Entry 7BEG (electron microscopy, 4.20 A resolution (low resolution: residue-level contacts below are approximate; hydrogen-bond / salt-bridge calls are withheld)); this record covers chains C and D of the 9 polymer chains in the assembly.

Chain C:
Protein: DNA-directed RNA polymerase subunit beta
From: Escherichia coli
Notes: EC 2.7.7.6
UniProtKB: P0A8V4 (RPOB_ECO57); numbering as in UniProt (aligned over 1-1342)
Chain sequence (1342 residues; row label = number of the first residue in the row):
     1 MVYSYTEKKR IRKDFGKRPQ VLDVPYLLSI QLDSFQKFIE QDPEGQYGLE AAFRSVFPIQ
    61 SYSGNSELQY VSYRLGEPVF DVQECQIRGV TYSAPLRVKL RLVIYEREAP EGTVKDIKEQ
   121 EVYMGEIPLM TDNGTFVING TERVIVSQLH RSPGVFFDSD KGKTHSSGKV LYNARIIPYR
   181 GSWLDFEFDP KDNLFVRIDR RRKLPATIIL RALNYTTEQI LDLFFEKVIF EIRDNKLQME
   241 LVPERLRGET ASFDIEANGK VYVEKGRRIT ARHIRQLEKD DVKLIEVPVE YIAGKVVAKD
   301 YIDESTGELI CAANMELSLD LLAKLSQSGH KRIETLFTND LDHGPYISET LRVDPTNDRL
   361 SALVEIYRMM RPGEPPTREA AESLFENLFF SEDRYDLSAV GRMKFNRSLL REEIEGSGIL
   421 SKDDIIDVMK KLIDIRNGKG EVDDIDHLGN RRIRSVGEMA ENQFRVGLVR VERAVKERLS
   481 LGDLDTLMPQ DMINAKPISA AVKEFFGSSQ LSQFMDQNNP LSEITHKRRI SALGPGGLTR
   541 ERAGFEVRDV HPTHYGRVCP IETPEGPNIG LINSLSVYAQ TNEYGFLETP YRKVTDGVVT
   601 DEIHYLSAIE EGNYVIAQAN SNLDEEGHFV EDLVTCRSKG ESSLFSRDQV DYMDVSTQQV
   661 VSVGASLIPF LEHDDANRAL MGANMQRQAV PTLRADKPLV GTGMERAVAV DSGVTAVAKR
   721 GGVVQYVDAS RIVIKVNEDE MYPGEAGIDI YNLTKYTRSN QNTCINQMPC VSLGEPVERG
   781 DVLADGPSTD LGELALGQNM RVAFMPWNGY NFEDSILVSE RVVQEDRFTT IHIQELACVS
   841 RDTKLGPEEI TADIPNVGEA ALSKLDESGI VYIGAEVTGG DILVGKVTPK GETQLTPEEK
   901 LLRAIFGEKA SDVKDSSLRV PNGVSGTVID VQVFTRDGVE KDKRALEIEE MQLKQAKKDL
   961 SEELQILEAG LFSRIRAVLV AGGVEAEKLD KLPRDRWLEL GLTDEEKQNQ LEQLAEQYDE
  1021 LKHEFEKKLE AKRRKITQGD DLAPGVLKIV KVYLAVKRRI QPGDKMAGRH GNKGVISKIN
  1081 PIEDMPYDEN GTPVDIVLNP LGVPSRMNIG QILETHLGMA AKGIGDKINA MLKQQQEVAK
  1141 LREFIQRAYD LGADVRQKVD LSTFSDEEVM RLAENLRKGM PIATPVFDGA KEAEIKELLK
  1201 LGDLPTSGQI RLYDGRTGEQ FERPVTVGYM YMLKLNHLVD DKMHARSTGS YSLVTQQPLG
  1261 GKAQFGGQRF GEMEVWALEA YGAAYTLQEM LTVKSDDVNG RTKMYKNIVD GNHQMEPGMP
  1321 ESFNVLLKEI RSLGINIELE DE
Not modelled in the structure: 1
Curated features (UniProtKB/Swiss-Prot):
  - modified residue (N6-acetyllysine): Lys1022, Lys1200

Chain D:
Protein: DNA-directed RNA polymerase subunit beta'
From: Escherichia coli
Notes: EC 2.7.7.6
UniProtKB: P0A8T8 (RPOC_ECO57); residue numbers follow UniProt; this construct covers 1-1407
Chain sequence (1407 residues; row label = number of the first residue in the row):
     1 MKDLLKFLKA QTKTEEFDAI KIALASPDMI RSWSFGEVKK PETINYRTFK PERDGLFCAR
    61 IFGPVKDYEC LCGKYKRLKH RGVICEKCGV EVTQTKVRRE RMGHIELASP TAHIWFLKSL
   121 PSRIGLLLDM PLRDIERVLY FESYVVIEGG MTNLERQQIL TEEQYLDALE EFGDEFDAKM
   181 GAEAIQALLK SMDLEQECEQ LREELNETNS ETKRKKLTKR IKLLEAFVQS GNKPEWMILT
   241 VLPVLPPDLR PLVPLDGGRF ATSDLNDLYR RVINRNNRLK RLLDLAAPDI IVRNEKRMLQ
   301 EAVDALLDNG RRGRAITGSN KRPLKSLADM IKGKQGRFRQ NLLGKRVDYS GRSVITVGPY
   361 LRLHQCGLPK KMALELFKPF IYGKLELRGL ATTIKAAKKM VEREEAVVWD ILDEVIREHP
   421 VLLNRAPTLH RLGIQAFEPV LIEGKAIQLH PLVCAAYNAD FDGDQMAVHV PLTLEAQLEA
   481 RALMMSTNNI LSPANGEPII VPSQDVVLGL YYMTRDCVNA KGEGMVLTGP KEAERLYRSG
   541 LASLHARVKV RITEYEKDAN GELVAKTSLK DTTVGRAILW MIVPKGLPYS IVNQALGKKA
   601 ISKMLNTCYR ILGLKPTVIF ADQIMYTGFA YAARSGASVG IDDMVIPEKK HEIISEAEAE
   661 VAEIQEQFQS GLVTAGERYN KVIDIWAAAN DRVSKAMMDN LQTETVINRD GQEEKQVSFN
   721 SIYMMADSGA RGSAAQIRQL AGMRGLMAKP DGSIIETPIT ANFREGLNVL QYFISTHGAR
   781 KGLADTALKT ANSGYLTRRL VDVAQDLVVT EDDCGTHEGI MMTPVIEGGD VKEPLRDRVL
   841 GRVTAEDVLK PGTADILVPR NTLLHEQWCD LLEENSVDAV KVRSVVSCDT DFGVCAHCYG
   901 RDLARGHIIN KGEAIGVIAA QSIGEPGTQL TMRTFHIGGA ASRAAAESSI QVKNKGSIKL
   961 SNVKSVVNSS GKLVITSRNT ELKLIDEFGR TKESYKVPYG AVLAKGDGEQ VAGGETVANW
  1021 DPHTMPVITE VSGFVRFTDM IDGQTITRQT DELTGLSSLV VLDSAERTAG GKDLRPALKI
  1081 VDAQGNDVLI PGTDMPAQYF LPGKAIVQLE DGVQISSGDT LARIPQESGG TKDITGGLPR
  1141 VADLFEARRP KEPAILAEIS GIVSFGKETK GKRRLVITPV DGSDPYEEMI PKWRQLNVFE
  1201 GERVERGDVI SDGPEAPHDI LRLRGVHAVT RYIVNEVQDV YRLQGVKIND KHIEVIVRQM
  1261 LRKATIVNAG SSDFLEGEQV EYSRVKIANR ELEANGKVGA TYSRDLLGIT KASLATESFI
  1321 SAASFQETTR VLTEAAVAGK RDELRGLKEN VIVGRLIPAG TGYAYHQDRM RRRAAGEAPA
  1381 APQVTAEDAS ASLAELLNAG LGGSDNE
Not modelled in the structure: 1-14, 1377-1407
Curated features (UniProtKB/Swiss-Prot):
  - binding site (Zn(2+)): Cys70, Cys72, Cys85, Cys88, Cys814, Cys888, Cys895, Cys898
  - binding site (Mg(2+)): Asp460, Asp462, Asp464
  - modified residue: Lys972 (N6-acetyllysine)

How chain C and chain D interact:
Pairs across the interface - 251 pairs, chain C then chain D:
  Ser166(C) with Lys1151(D)
  Phe545(C) with Lys781(D)
  Arg548(C) with Arg780(D); Ala784(D); Leu788(D)
  Asp549(C) with Lys749(D); His777(D); Arg780(D)
  Val550(C) with His777(D); Arg780(D)
  His551(C) with Phe773(D)
  Pro552(C) with Phe773(D)
  Tyr555(C) with Val769(D); Phe773(D)
  Pro560(C) with Thr776(D); Arg780(D)
  Ile561(C) with Tyr772(D)
  Ile569(C) with Ala784(D)
  Gly570(C) with Arg780(D)
  Asn573(C) with Arg780(D)
  Asn620(C) with Asn768(D)
  Arg637(C) with Leu770(D)
  Ser642(C) with Leu770(D)
  Val660(C) with Val769(D)
  Leu671(C) with Tyr772(D)
  Glu672(C) with Leu767(D)
  His673(C) with Phe763(D); Arg764(D); Gly766(D)
  Asp674(C) with Phe763(D); Tyr772(D)
  Asp675(C) with Phe763(D)
  Ala676(C) with Tyr772(D)
  Asn677(C) with Ala779(D); Leu783(D)
  Ala679(C) with Tyr772(D)
  Phe804(C) with Ala637(D); Val639(D)
  Met805(C) with Ala637(D)
  Pro806(C) with Ala632(D); Ala633(D); Ser635(D); Gly636(D); Ala637(D)
  Trp807(C) with Ala633(D)
  Asn808(C) with Phe629(D); Ala630(D); Ala633(D)
  Gly809(C) with Val357(D); Pro359(D); Phe629(D)
  Tyr810(C) with Val357(D); Pro359(D)
  Asn811(C) with Asp505(D)
  Phe812(C) with Val357(D); Pro451(D); Phe461(D); Gln504(D); Asp505(D); Phe629(D)
  Glu813(C) with Asp460(D); Phe461(D); Gln504(D)
  Asp814(C) with Phe461(D)
  Ser815(C) with Val357(D)
  Arg841(C) with Asp256(D); Gly257(D)
  Glu892(C) with Lys76(D)
  Gln894(C) with Leu78(D)
  Arg1059(C) with Lys445(D)
  Gln1061(C) with Gly444(D); Lys445(D)
  Lys1065(C) with Asp462(D)
  Lys1073(C) with Asp462(D)
  Gly1074(C) with Phe461(D)
  Val1075(C) with Val354(D); Ile355(D); Phe461(D); Asp462(D)
  Ser1077(C) with Thr356(D); Val357(D)
  Lys1078(C) with Val357(D); Gly358(D)
  Pro1100(C) with Val639(D)
  Leu1101(C) with Asp505(D); Leu508(D); Ala730(D)
  Val1103(C) with Val639(D)
  Pro1104(C) with Met725(D); Gln736(D); Leu740(D)
  Ser1105(C) with Arg731(D)
  Arg1106(C) with Arg731(D)
  Met1107(C) with His936(D)
  Ile1109(C) with Leu740(D); Phe763(D)
  Ile1112(C) with Ile641(D)
  Phe1187(C) with Val769(D); Tyr772(D)
  Glu1192(C) with Arg764(D)
  Gln1209(C) with Ser638(D)
  Glu1219(C) with Arg634(D)
  Glu1222(C) with Tyr512(D); Tyr537(D); Arg634(D)
  Arg1223(C) with Gly636(D); Ala637(D); Ser638(D); Ser721(D)
  Pro1224(C) with Ser638(D)
  Val1225(C) with Gly636(D); Ala637(D); Ser638(D)
  Val1239(C) with Lys445(D)
  Lys1242(C) with Gln465(D)
  Met1243(C) with Arg352(D); Ser353(D); Lys445(D)
  Ala1245(C) with Ser350(D); Leu376(D)
  Arg1246(C) with Asp348(D)
  Ser1247(C) with Tyr349(D); Glu375(D)
  Tyr1251(C) with Asp348(D)
  Leu1253(C) with Arg99(D); Pro251(D)
  Val1254(C) with Arg99(D); Leu249(D); Arg337(D)
  Thr1255(C) with Asn341(D)
  Gln1256(C) with Arg99(D)
  Gln1257(C) with Asn341(D)
  Pro1258(C) with Arg346(D)
  Gly1260(C) with Arg346(D)
  Phe1265(C) with Glu375(D)
  Gly1267(C) with Arg346(D); Ser350(D)
  Gln1268(C) with Val347(D); Ser350(D); Gly351(D); Arg352(D); His469(D)
  Arg1269(C) with Gln340(D); Lys345(D); Arg346(D)
  Phe1270(C) with Val347(D)
  Met1273(C) with Thr428(D)
  Glu1274(C) with Asn424(D); Thr428(D)
  Val1275(C) with Leu343(D); Val1351(D)
  Trp1276(C) with Thr797(D); Arg798(D); Val801(D); Val917(D); Gln921(D); Lys1348(D)
  Ala1277(C) with Thr428(D); Ile434(D)
  Leu1278(C) with Ile434(D)
  Glu1279(C) with Ala914(D); Leu1347(D); Val1351(D); Ile1357(D)
  Ala1280(C) with Arg431(D); Ala914(D); Val917(D)
  Tyr1281(C) with Arg431(D); Leu432(D); Ile434(D); Met484(D); Asn489(D); Glu913(D)
  Gly1282(C) with Leu483(D); Gly1360(D); Thr1361(D)
  Ala1283(C) with Glu479(D); Leu483(D)
  Ala1284(C) with Ile1357(D); Ala1359(D); Thr1361(D); Gly1362(D)
  Tyr1285(C) with Glu475(D); Leu1356(D)
  Thr1286(C) with Ala476(D); Glu479(D)
  Leu1287(C) with Val1351(D); Ile1357(D)
  Gln1288(C) with Gly1354(D); Arg1355(D); Leu1356(D)
  Glu1289(C) with Thr473(D); Ala476(D)
  Met1290(C) with Val347(D); His469(D)
  Leu1291(C) with Lys345(D); Val1351(D)
  Lys1294(C) with Val347(D); Asp348(D); Tyr349(D); Leu472(D)
  Ser1295(C) with Lys345(D); Arg346(D); Val347(D)
  Met1304(C) with Leu472(D)
  Ile1308(C) with Pro379(D); Phe380(D); Gly383(D)
  His1313(C) with Phe380(D); Leu472(D); Thr473(D); Leu474(D)
  Met1315(C) with Thr473(D); Glu475(D)
  Ser1322(C) with Asn341(D)
  Val1325(C) with Leu249(D)
  Leu1326(C) with Phe338(D); Leu342(D)
  Lys1328(C) with Arg99(D); Glu100(D)
  Glu1329(C) with Leu245(D); Leu249(D); Leu327(D)
  Arg1331(C) with Trp33(D); Pro243(D)
  Ser1332(C) with Pro243(D); Leu245(D); Tyr269(D); Leu327(D)
  Leu1333(C) with Trp115(D); Leu307(D); Leu327(D)
  Gly1334(C) with Ala25(D)
  Ile1335(C) with Ala23(D); Leu24(D); Ala25(D)
  Asn1336(C) with Ile22(D); Ala23(D); Ala25(D); Met29(D)
  Ile1337(C) with Ile22(D)
  Glu1338(C) with Lys21(D)
  Leu1339(C) with Glu15(D); Phe17(D); Ala19(D)
  Glu1340(C) with Phe17(D); Asp18(D); Ala19(D)
  Asp1341(C) with Glu16(D)
  Glu1342(C) with Glu16(D); Asp18(D)
Other interface residues (no listed pair), chain C (145 interface residues in all): His554, Thr657, Lys844, Pro1062, Gly1063, Ile1076, Asn1099, His1116, Arg1216, His1244, Leu1259, Glu1272, Thr1292, Tyr1305, Val1309, Gln1314, Met1319, Pro1320, Phe1323
Other interface residues (no listed pair), chain D (167 interface residues in all): Ile20, Ile30, Phe49, Arg77, His113, Pro246, Asp248, Arg339, Gly344, Lys378, Glu386, Ala426, His430, Glu443, Ala446, Gln448, Gly463, Ala467, Val470, Val506, Leu544, Gly640, Asp643, Pro750, Thr757, Glu765, Ser775, Asp785, Ala787, Asp802, Arg1341, Ile1352, Val1353

In short:
145 residues of chain C face 167 of chain D across their interface. From UniProt: 8 Zn2+-binding residues and
3 Mg2+-binding residues on chain D.
Here chain C is DNA-directed RNA polymerase subunit beta and chain D is DNA-directed RNA polymerase subunit
beta', both from Escherichia coli. Entry 7BEG (Structures of class I bacterial transcription complexes) was
determined by electron microscopy (same publication as 7BEF).
